PDB entry 7DX6 | electron microscopy, 3.00 A resolution | chains B and C of the 4 polymer chains in the assembly

[Chain B (and C)]
Protein: Spike glycoprotein
Organism: Severe acute respiratory syndrome coronavirus 2
Notes: chain C of this document is another copy of the same molecule, construct and numbering; everything in this record applies to it too
UniProt: P0DTC2 (SPIKE_SARS2); residues 1-1273 here = UniProt positions 1-1273
Chain sequence (1283 residues; each row starts with the number of its first residue):
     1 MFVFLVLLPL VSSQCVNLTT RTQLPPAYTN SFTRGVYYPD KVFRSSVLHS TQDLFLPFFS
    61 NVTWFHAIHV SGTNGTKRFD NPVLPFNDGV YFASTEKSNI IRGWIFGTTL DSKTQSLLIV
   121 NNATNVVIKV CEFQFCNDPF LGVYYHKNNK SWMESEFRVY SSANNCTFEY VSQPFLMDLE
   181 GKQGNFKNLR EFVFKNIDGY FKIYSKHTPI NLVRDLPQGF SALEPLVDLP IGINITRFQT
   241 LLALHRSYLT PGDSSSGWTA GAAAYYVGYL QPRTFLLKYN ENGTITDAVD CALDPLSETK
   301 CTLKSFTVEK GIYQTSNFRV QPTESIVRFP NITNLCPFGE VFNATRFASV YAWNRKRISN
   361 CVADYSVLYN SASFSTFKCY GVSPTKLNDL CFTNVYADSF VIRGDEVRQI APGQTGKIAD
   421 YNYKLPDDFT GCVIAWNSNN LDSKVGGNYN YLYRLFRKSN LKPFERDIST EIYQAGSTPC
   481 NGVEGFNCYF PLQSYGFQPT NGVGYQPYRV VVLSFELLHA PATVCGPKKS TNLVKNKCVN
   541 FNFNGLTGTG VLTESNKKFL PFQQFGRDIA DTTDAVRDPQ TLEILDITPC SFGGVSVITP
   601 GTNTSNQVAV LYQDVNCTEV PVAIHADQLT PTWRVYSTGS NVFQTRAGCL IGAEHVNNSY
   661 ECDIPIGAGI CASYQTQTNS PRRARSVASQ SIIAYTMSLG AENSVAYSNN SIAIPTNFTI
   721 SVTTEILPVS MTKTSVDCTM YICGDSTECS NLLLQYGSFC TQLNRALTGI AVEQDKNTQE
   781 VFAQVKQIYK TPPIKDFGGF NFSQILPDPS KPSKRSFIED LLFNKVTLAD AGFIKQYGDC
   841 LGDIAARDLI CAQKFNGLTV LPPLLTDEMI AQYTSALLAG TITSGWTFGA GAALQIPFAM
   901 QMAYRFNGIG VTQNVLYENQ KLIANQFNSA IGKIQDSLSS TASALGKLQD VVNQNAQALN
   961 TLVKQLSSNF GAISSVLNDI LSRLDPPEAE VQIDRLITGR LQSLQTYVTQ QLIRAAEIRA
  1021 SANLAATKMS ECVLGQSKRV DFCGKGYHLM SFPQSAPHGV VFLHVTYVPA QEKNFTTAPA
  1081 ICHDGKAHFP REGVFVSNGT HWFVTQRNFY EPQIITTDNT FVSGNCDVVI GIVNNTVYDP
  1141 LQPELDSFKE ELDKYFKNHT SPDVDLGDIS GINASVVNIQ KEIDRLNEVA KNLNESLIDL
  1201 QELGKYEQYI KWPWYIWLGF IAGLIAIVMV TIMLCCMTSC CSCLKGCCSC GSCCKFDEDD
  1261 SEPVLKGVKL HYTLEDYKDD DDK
Not modelled in the structure: 1-26, 68-80, 144-152, 173-186, 248-263, 456-490, 622-639, 677-689, 827-853, 940-943, 1147-1283
Sequence notes: engineered mutation Pro986 (Lys in P0DTC2), Pro987 (Val in P0DTC2); expression tag (1274-1283)
Disulfide bonds: Cys131-Cys166, Cys291-Cys301, Cys336-Cys361, Cys379-Cys432, Cys391-Cys525, Cys538-Cys590, Cys617-Cys649, Cys662-Cys671, Cys738-Cys760, Cys743-Cys749, Cys1032-Cys1043, Cys1082-Cys1126
Glycans and other covalent adducts: N-acetylglucosamine (NAG) linked to Asn61, Asn122, Asn165, Asn234, Asn282, Asn331, Asn343, Asn603, Asn616, Asn657, Asn709, Asn717, Asn801, Asn1074, Asn1098, Asn1134
Curated features (UniProtKB/Swiss-Prot):
  - region: Asn280 to Cys301 (Putative superantigen), Arg403 to Asp405 (Integrin-binding motif), Asn448 to Phe456 (Immunodominant HLA epitope recognized by the CD8+), Pro681 to Ala684 (Putative superantigen), Ser816 to Tyr837 (Fusion peptide 1), Lys835 to Phe855 (Fusion peptide 2), Asp1163 to Glu1202 (Heptad repeat 2)
  - motif: Met1237 to Cys1241 (Binding to host endocytosis trafficking protein SNX27), Asp1257 to Glu1262 (Diacidic ER export motif (host COPII)), Ser1261 to Gly1267 (Binding to host plasma membrane localising/FERM domain proteins), Lys1269 to Thr1273 (KxHxx, ER retrieval signal (COPI))
  - site (Cleavage): Arg685, Ser686, Arg815, Ser816
  - lipidation (S-palmitoyl cysteine): Cys1235, Cys1236, Cys1240, Cys1241, Cys1243, Cys1247, Cys1248, Cys1250, Cys1253, Cys1254
  - glycosylation: Asn17 (N-linked (GlcNAc...) (complex) asparagine), Asn61 (N-linked (GlcNAc...) (hybrid) asparagine), Asn74 (N-linked (GlcNAc...) (complex) asparagine), Asn122 (N-linked (GlcNAc...) (hybrid) asparagine), Asn149 (N-linked (GlcNAc...) (complex) asparagine), Asn165 (N-linked (GlcNAc...) (complex) asparagine), Asn234 (N-linked (GlcNAc...) (high mannose) asparagine), Asn282 (N-linked (GlcNAc...) (complex) asparagine), Thr323 (O-linked (GalNAc) threonine), Ser325 (O-linked (HexNAc...) serine), Asn331 (N-linked (GlcNAc...) (complex) asparagine), Asn343 (N-linked (GlcNAc...) (complex) asparagine), Asn603 (N-linked (GlcNAc...) (hybrid) asparagine), Asn616 (N-linked (GlcNAc...) (complex) asparagine), Asn657 (N-linked (GlcNAc...) (complex) asparagine), Thr676 (O-linked (GlcNAc...) threonine), Thr678 (O-linked (GlcNAc...) threonine), Asn709 (N-linked (GlcNAc...) (high mannose) asparagine), Asn717 (N-linked (GlcNAc...) (hybrid) asparagine), Asn801 (N-linked (GlcNAc...) (hybrid) asparagine) and 6 more in UniProt
What the authors report for this chain:
  - mutagenesis - D614G: decreased stability

[Chain B / chain C interface]
Contacting residue pairs (129):
  Asn317(B) with Asp737(C)
  Arg319(B) with Met740(C)
  Arg357(B) with Pro230(C)
  Gly381(B) with Arg983(C), hydrogen bond (backbone-side chain); Leu984(C)
  Val382(B) with Arg983(C); Leu984(C), hydrophobic
  Ser383(B) with Arg983(C), hydrogen bond (backbone-backbone); Leu984(C); Asp985(C), hydrogen bond
  Lys386(B) with Ser982(C); Asp985(C)
  Leu390(B) with Ser982(C); Arg983(C)
  Asn394(B) with Tyr200(C), hydrogen bond
  Tyr396(B) with Tyr200(C), hydrogen bond
  Glu516(B) with Tyr200(C), hydrogen bond
  Leu518(B) with Tyr200(C), hydrophobic; Asp228(C)
  His519(B) with Asp40(C), salt bridge; Lys41(C), hydrogen bond (backbone-side chain); Val42(C)
  Ala520(B) with Lys41(C)
  Thr547(B) with Asn978(C)
  Lys557(B) with Phe43(C)
  Lys558(B) with Phe43(C); Asn282(C)
  Phe559(B) with Phe43(C), hydrophobic
  Leu560(B) with Glu224(C)
  Phe562(B) with Asp40(C); Lys41(C); Pro225(C), hydrophobic
  Gln563(B) with Asp40(C); Lys41(C), hydrogen bond (side chain-backbone); Val42(C), hydrogen bond (side chain-backbone); Phe43(C)
  Phe565(B) with Val42(C); Phe43(C)
  Ile569(B) with Val47(C), hydrophobic; Lys964(C)
  Ala570(B) with Val963(C), hydrophobic
  Asp571(B) with Ser967(C)
  Phe592(B) with Met740(C), hydrophobic; Lys854(C), hydrogen bond (backbone-side chain); Gly857(C)
  Gln613(B) with Leu861(C)
  Asp614(B) with Lys854(C)
  Pro665(B) with Leu864(C), hydrophobic
  Ala668(B) with Pro863(C), hydrogen bond (backbone-backbone); Leu864(C); Thr866(C)
  Gly669(B) with Leu864(C), hydrogen bond (backbone-backbone); Met869(C)
  Met697(B) with Met869(C), hydrophobic
  Leu699(B) with Ile788(C), hydrophobic; Met869(C); Gln872(C); Tyr873(C)
  Gly700(B) with Ile788(C)
  Ala701(B) with Gln787(C); Ile788(C), hydrogen bond (backbone-backbone)
  Glu702(B) with Ile788(C); Lys790(C), salt bridge
  Asn703(B) with Gln787(C), hydrogen bond; Ile788(C), hydrogen bond (backbone-backbone); Tyr789(C); Lys790(C), hydrogen bond (backbone-backbone)
  Ser704(B) with Lys790(C)
  Val705(B) with Tyr789(C), hydrophobic; Thr883(C); Ser884(C); Gln895(C)
  Ala706(B) with Gln895(C)
  Tyr707(B) with Pro792(C), hydrophobic; Asp796(C), hydrogen bond (side chain-backbone); Phe797(C); Thr883(C); Ile896(C); Pro897(C); Phe898(C), hydrogen bond (side chain-backbone)
  Ser708(B) with Pro897(C)
  Asn709(B) with Asp796(C), hydrogen bond; Pro897(C)
  Ser711(B) with Gln895(C), hydrogen bond; Ile896(C); Pro897(C)
  Ile712(B) with Gln895(C)
  Ala713(B) with Leu894(C); Gln895(C), hydrogen bond (backbone-backbone)
  Gln957(B) with Arg765(C), hydrogen bond
  Thr961(B) with Ser758(C); Gln762(C)
  Gln965(B) with Tyr756(C), hydrogen bond (side chain-backbone); Gly757(C); Ser758(C), hydrogen bond (side chain-backbone); Phe759(C)
  Ser968(B) with Gln755(C)
  Phe970(B) with Gln755(C), hydrogen bond (backbone-backbone); Tyr756(C)
  Gly971(B) with Gln755(C)
  Arg995(B) with Asp994(C), salt bridge
  Gln1002(B) with Gln1005(C)
  Thr1006(B) with Gln762(C)
  Glu1017(B) with Arg1019(C)
  Arg1039(B) with Glu1031(C), salt bridge; Arg1039(C)
  Val1040(B) with Ser1030(C); Glu1031(C)
  Asp1041(B) with Ser1030(C), hydrogen bond; Leu1034(C)
  Lys1045(B) with Lys786(C)
  Tyr1047(B) with Ala890(C)
  Pro1069(B) with Ala890(C)
  Glu1072(B) with Leu894(C)
  Asn1074(B) with Gln895(C)
  Thr1077(B) with Met900(C)
  Pro1079(B) with Tyr917(C)
  Phe1089(B) with Asn914(C); Tyr917(C), hydrophobic
  Pro1090(B) with Gln913(C)
  Val1094(B) with Met900(C), hydrophobic; Tyr904(C)
  Arg1107(B) with Tyr904(C); Asn907(C), hydrogen bond
  Phe1121(B) with Asn914(C)
  Ser1123(B) with Asn914(C), hydrogen bond; Glu918(C), hydrogen bond
  Leu1141(B) with Leu1141(C), hydrophobic; Glu1144(C)
Also at the interface, not in a pair above, chain B (97 interface residues in all): Tyr380, Pro384, Thr430, Thr549, Gly566, Arg567, Arg646, Ala647, Gly667, Ile670, Thr696, Asn710, Pro715, Asn969, Ser1003, Thr1009, Gln1010, Ile1013, Gly1046, Val1068, Ala1078, Val1128, Val1129, Ile1130
Also at the interface, not in a pair above, chain C (87 interface residues in all): Tyr38, Lys202, Asp745, Ala766, Thr859, Pro862, Leu865, Ile882, Trp886, Gly889, Gly891, Gln920, Lys921, Thr1009, Leu1012, Ile1013, Thr1027, Gly1035

[In short]
97 residues of chain B and 87 residues of chain C are in contact; the contacts include 29 hydrogen bonds and 4
salt bridges. Among the polar pairs are His519(B)-Asp40(C), Glu702(B)-Lys790(C) and Arg995(B)-Asp994(C). The
paper reports that D614G of chain B reduces stability.
Both chains are Spike glycoprotein (Severe acute respiratory syndrome coronavirus 2). Entry 7DX6 (S protein of
SARS-CoV-2 bound with PD of ACE2 in the conformation 3 (2 up RBD ...) was determined by electron microscopy
(same publication as 7DWX, 7DX5, 7DX7, 7DX8 and 7DX9).
